Entry 1Y6V (X-ray diffraction, 1.60 A resolution); this record covers chains A and B.

[Chain A (and B)]
Molecule: Alkaline phosphatase
Source organism: Escherichia coli
Notes: EC 3.1.3.1; chain B of this document is another copy of the same molecule, construct and numbering; everything in this record applies to it too
UniProt: P00634 (PPB_ECOLI); residues 1-449 here correspond to UniProt positions 23-471 (UniProt number = residue number + 22)
Sequence (449 residues; row label = number of the first residue in the row):
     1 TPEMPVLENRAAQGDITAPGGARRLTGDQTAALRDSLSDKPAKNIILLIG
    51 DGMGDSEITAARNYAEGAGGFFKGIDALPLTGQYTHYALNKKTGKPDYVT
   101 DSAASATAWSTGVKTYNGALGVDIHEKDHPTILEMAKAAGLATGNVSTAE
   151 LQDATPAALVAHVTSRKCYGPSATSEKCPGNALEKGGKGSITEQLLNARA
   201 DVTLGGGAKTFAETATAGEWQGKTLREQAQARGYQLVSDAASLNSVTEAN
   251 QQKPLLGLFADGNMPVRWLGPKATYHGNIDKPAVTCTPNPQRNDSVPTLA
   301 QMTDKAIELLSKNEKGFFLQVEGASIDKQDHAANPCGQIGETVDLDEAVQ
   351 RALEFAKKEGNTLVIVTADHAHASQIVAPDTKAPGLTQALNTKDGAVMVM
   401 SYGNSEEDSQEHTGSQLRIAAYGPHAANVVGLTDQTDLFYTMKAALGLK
Swiss-Prot annotation at these positions:
  - active site: Ser-102 (Phosphoserine intermediate)
  - binding site (Mg(2+)): Asp-51, Asp-153, Thr-155, Glu-322
  - binding site (Zn(2+)): Asp-51, Asp-327, His-331, Asp-369, His-370, His-412
Cystine bridges: Cys-168/Cys-178, Cys-286/Cys-336
Metal / ion sites: Co2+ site 1: Asp-51, Ser-102, Asp-369, His-370 (together with phosphate ion); Co2+ site 2: Asp-51, Thr-155, Glu-322; Co2+ site 3: Asp-327, His-331, His-412 (together with phosphate ion)

[How chain A and chain B interact]
Contacting residue pairs (207):
  Arg-10(A) / Val-430(B)  hydrogen bond (side chain-backbone)
  Arg-10(A) / Gly-431(B)
  Arg-10(A) / Leu-432(B)  hydrogen bond (side chain-backbone)
  Arg-10(A) / Thr-433(B)
  Ile-16(A) / Tyr-87(B)
  Ile-16(A) / Leu-89(B)  hydrophobic
  Ile-16(A) / Gly-94(B)
  Ile-16(A) / Pro-96(B)  hydrophobic
  Ile-16(A) / Lys-114(B)
  Thr-17(A) / Leu-89(B)
  Thr-17(A) / Gly-94(B)
  Thr-17(A) / Val-113(B)
  Thr-17(A) / Ile-124(B)
  Ala-18(A) / Val-113(B)
  Pro-19(A) / Val-113(B)
  Pro-19(A) / His-129(B)
  Pro-19(A) / Tyr-440(B)
  Gly-20(A) / Gly-112(B)  hydrogen bond (backbone-backbone)
  Gly-20(A) / Tyr-440(B)  hydrogen bond (backbone-side chain)
  Ala-22(A) / Tyr-87(B)
  Ala-22(A) / Lys-114(B)
  Ala-22(A) / Asp-434(B)
  Ala-22(A) / Thr-436(B)
  Arg-23(A) / Thr-436(B)
  Arg-23(A) / Asp-437(B)
  Arg-23(A) / Tyr-440(B)
  Arg-24(A) / Thr-85(B)  hydrogen bond
  Arg-24(A) / Leu-432(B)
  Arg-24(A) / Thr-433(B)
  Arg-24(A) / Asp-434(B)
  Arg-24(A) / Asp-437(B)  hydrogen bond (backbone-side chain)
  Leu-25(A) / Asn-428(B)
  Leu-25(A) / Asp-437(B)  hydrogen bond (backbone-side chain)
  Asp-28(A) / His-425(B)  salt bridge
  Asp-28(A) / Asn-428(B)  hydrogen bond
  Gln-29(A) / Ala-427(B)
  Gln-29(A) / Asn-428(B)  hydrogen bond (backbone-side chain)
  Thr-30(A) / Ser-38(B)
  Thr-30(A) / Asp-39(B)
  Thr-30(A) / Ala-427(B)
  Leu-33(A) / Ala-427(B)  hydrophobic
  Leu-33(A) / Val-430(B)  hydrophobic
  Arg-34(A) / Leu-37(B)  hydrogen bond (side chain-backbone)
  Arg-34(A) / Ser-38(B)
  Leu-37(A) / Arg-34(B)  hydrogen bond (backbone-side chain)
  Leu-37(A) / Leu-37(B)  hydrophobic
  Ser-38(A) / Thr-30(B)
  Ser-38(A) / Arg-34(B)
  Asp-39(A) / Thr-30(B)
  Lys-40(A) / Arg-34(B)
  Asp-55(A) / Gln-83(B)
  Asp-55(A) / Ser-415(B)
  Asp-55(A) / Gln-416(B)  hydrogen bond
  Ser-56(A) / Ser-415(B)  hydrogen bond (backbone-side chain)
  Thr-59(A) / Gly-414(B)
  Thr-59(A) / Ser-415(B)
  Thr-59(A) / Gln-416(B)  hydrogen bond (side chain-backbone)
  Arg-62(A) / Thr-85(B)
  Arg-62(A) / Gln-416(B)  hydrogen bond
  Arg-62(A) / Leu-432(B)
  Asn-63(A) / Tyr-98(B)
  Ala-68(A) / Tyr-87(B)  hydrophobic
  Ala-68(A) / Pro-96(B)  hydrophobic
  Ala-68(A) / Tyr-98(B)  hydrophobic
  Gly-69(A) / Tyr-87(B)
  Asp-76(A) / Leu-432(B)
  Pro-79(A) / Val-430(B)
  Thr-81(A) / Thr-81(B)  hydrogen bond (side chain-backbone)
  Thr-81(A) / Gly-82(B)
  Thr-81(A) / Gln-83(B)
  Thr-81(A) / Val-430(B)
  Thr-81(A) / Gly-431(B)  hydrogen bond (side chain-backbone)
  Gly-82(A) / Thr-81(B)
  Gly-82(A) / Gln-83(B)  hydrogen bond (backbone-side chain)
  Gln-83(A) / Asp-55(B)
  Gln-83(A) / Thr-81(B)
  Gln-83(A) / Gly-82(B)  hydrogen bond (side chain-backbone)
  Gln-83(A) / Gln-83(B)
  Gln-83(A) / Arg-418(B)  hydrogen bond
  Thr-85(A) / Arg-24(B)  hydrogen bond
  Thr-85(A) / Arg-62(B)
  Tyr-87(A) / Ile-16(B)
  Tyr-87(A) / Ala-22(B)
  Tyr-87(A) / Ala-68(B)
  Tyr-87(A) / Gly-69(B)
  Leu-89(A) / Ile-16(B)  hydrophobic
  Leu-89(A) / Thr-17(B)
  Gly-94(A) / Ile-16(B)
  Gly-94(A) / Thr-17(B)
  Lys-95(A) / Asp-394(B)
  Lys-95(A) / Gly-395(B)  hydrogen bond (side chain-backbone)
  Pro-96(A) / Ile-16(B)  hydrophobic
  Pro-96(A) / Ala-68(B)  hydrophobic
  Pro-96(A) / Asp-394(B)
  Pro-96(A) / Ala-396(B)
  Tyr-98(A) / Asn-63(B)
  Tyr-98(A) / Ala-68(B)  hydrophobic
  Tyr-98(A) / Ile-376(B)  hydrophobic
  Tyr-98(A) / Thr-392(B)  hydrogen bond
  Tyr-98(A) / Asp-394(B)  hydrogen bond
  Tyr-98(A) / Ala-396(B)
  Tyr-98(A) / Val-397(B)
  Tyr-98(A) / Met-398(B)  hydrophobic
  Val-99(A) / Ile-376(B)
  Val-99(A) / Val-377(B)
  Val-99(A) / Ala-378(B)
  Gly-112(A) / Pro-19(B)
  Gly-112(A) / Gly-20(B)  hydrogen bond (backbone-backbone)
  Val-113(A) / Thr-17(B)
  Val-113(A) / Ala-18(B)
  Val-113(A) / Pro-19(B)
  Lys-114(A) / Ile-16(B)
  Lys-114(A) / Ala-22(B)
  Ile-124(A) / Thr-17(B)
  His-129(A) / Pro-19(B)
  Tyr-275(A) / Glu-406(B)  hydrogen bond
  His-276(A) / Glu-406(B)  salt bridge
  His-372(A) / Gln-375(B)
  Ala-373(A) / Gln-375(B)  hydrogen bond (backbone-side chain)
  Gln-375(A) / His-372(B)
  Gln-375(A) / Ala-373(B)  hydrogen bond (side chain-backbone)
  Gln-375(A) / Gln-375(B)
  Gln-375(A) / Asn-404(B)  hydrogen bond
  Gln-375(A) / Thr-413(B)
  Ile-376(A) / Tyr-98(B)  hydrophobic
  Ile-376(A) / Val-99(B)
  Ile-376(A) / Thr-413(B)
  Ile-376(A) / Gly-414(B)  hydrogen bond (backbone-backbone)
  Val-377(A) / Val-99(B)
  Ala-378(A) / Val-99(B)
  Ala-378(A) / Glu-411(B)
  Thr-381(A) / Asn-404(B)
  Thr-381(A) / Glu-411(B)
  Lys-382(A) / Ser-405(B)
  Lys-382(A) / Glu-406(B)  hydrogen bond (backbone-backbone)
  Lys-382(A) / Glu-407(B)
  Ala-383(A) / Asn-404(B)
  Ala-383(A) / Glu-406(B)
  Pro-384(A) / Pro-384(B)
  Pro-384(A) / Gly-403(B)
  Pro-384(A) / Ser-405(B)
  Pro-384(A) / Glu-406(B)
  Thr-392(A) / Tyr-98(B)  hydrogen bond
  Asp-394(A) / Lys-95(B)
  Asp-394(A) / Pro-96(B)
  Asp-394(A) / Tyr-98(B)  hydrogen bond
  Gly-395(A) / Lys-95(B)  hydrogen bond (backbone-side chain)
  Ala-396(A) / Pro-96(B)
  Ala-396(A) / Tyr-98(B)
  Val-397(A) / Tyr-98(B)
  Met-398(A) / Tyr-98(B)  hydrophobic
  Gly-403(A) / Pro-384(B)
  Gly-403(A) / Gly-403(B)
  Asn-404(A) / Gln-375(B)  hydrogen bond
  Asn-404(A) / Thr-381(B)
  Asn-404(A) / Ala-383(B)
  Ser-405(A) / Lys-382(B)
  Ser-405(A) / Pro-384(B)
  Glu-406(A) / Tyr-275(B)  hydrogen bond
  Glu-406(A) / His-276(B)  salt bridge
  Glu-406(A) / Lys-382(B)  salt bridge
  Glu-406(A) / Ala-383(B)
  Glu-406(A) / Pro-384(B)
  Glu-407(A) / Lys-382(B)  hydrogen bond (side chain-backbone)
  Glu-411(A) / Ala-378(B)
  Glu-411(A) / Thr-381(B)
  Thr-413(A) / Gln-375(B)
  Thr-413(A) / Ile-376(B)
  Gly-414(A) / Thr-59(B)
  Gly-414(A) / Ile-376(B)  hydrogen bond (backbone-backbone)
  Ser-415(A) / Asp-55(B)  hydrogen bond (side chain-backbone)
  Ser-415(A) / Ser-56(B)  hydrogen bond (side chain-backbone)
  Ser-415(A) / Thr-59(B)
  Ser-415(A) / Ile-376(B)
  Gln-416(A) / Asp-55(B)  hydrogen bond
  Gln-416(A) / Thr-59(B)  hydrogen bond (backbone-side chain)
  Gln-416(A) / Arg-62(B)  hydrogen bond
  Arg-418(A) / Gln-83(B)  hydrogen bond
  His-425(A) / Asp-28(B)  salt bridge
  Ala-427(A) / Gln-29(B)
  Ala-427(A) / Thr-30(B)
  Ala-427(A) / Leu-33(B)  hydrophobic
  Asn-428(A) / Leu-25(B)
  Asn-428(A) / Asp-28(B)  hydrogen bond
  Asn-428(A) / Gln-29(B)  hydrogen bond (side chain-backbone)
  Val-430(A) / Arg-10(B)  hydrogen bond (backbone-side chain)
  Val-430(A) / Leu-33(B)  hydrophobic
  Val-430(A) / Pro-79(B)
  Val-430(A) / Thr-81(B)
  Gly-431(A) / Arg-10(B)
  Gly-431(A) / Thr-81(B)  hydrogen bond (backbone-side chain)
  Leu-432(A) / Arg-10(B)  hydrogen bond (backbone-side chain)
  Leu-432(A) / Arg-24(B)
  Leu-432(A) / Arg-62(B)
  Leu-432(A) / Asp-76(B)
  Thr-433(A) / Arg-10(B)
  Thr-433(A) / Arg-24(B)
  Asp-434(A) / Ala-22(B)
  Asp-434(A) / Arg-24(B)
  Thr-436(A) / Ala-22(B)
  Thr-436(A) / Arg-23(B)
  Asp-437(A) / Arg-23(B)
  Asp-437(A) / Arg-24(B)  hydrogen bond (side chain-backbone)
  Asp-437(A) / Leu-25(B)  hydrogen bond (side chain-backbone)
  Tyr-440(A) / Pro-19(B)
  Tyr-440(A) / Gly-20(B)  hydrogen bond (side chain-backbone)
  Tyr-440(A) / Arg-23(B)
Interface residues without a listed pair, chain A (95 interface residues in all): Ala-12, Gly-27, Ile-58, Phe-71, Leu-80, Asp-97, Pro-379, Gly-385, Ser-401, His-412, Thr-441
Interface residues without a listed pair, chain B (93 interface residues in all): Ala-12, Gly-27, Ile-58, Phe-71, Leu-80, Asp-97, Pro-379, Gly-385, Ser-401, His-412

[In short]
The interface between chain A and chain B involves 95 residues on one side and 93 on the other, with 52
hydrogen bonds and 5 salt bridges. Among the polar pairs are Asp-28(A)/His-425(B), His-276(A)/Glu-406(B) and
Glu-406(A)/Lys-382(B).
Chain A and chain B are both Alkaline phosphatase (Escherichia coli); the structure, Structure of E. coli
Alkaline Phosphatase in presence of cobalt at 1.60 A resolution, was determined by X-ray diffraction,
deposited together with 1Y7A.
